5GR7 - chains A and C of the 3 polymer chains in the assembly; structure by X-ray diffraction, 2.40 A resolution.

Chain A:
Name: H-2 class I histocompatibility antigen, K-D alpha chain
Source organism: Mus musculus
Reference sequence: P01902 (HA1D_MOUSE); residues 1-274 here correspond to UniProt positions 22-295 (UniProt number = residue number + 21)
Amino-acid sequence (274 residues; row label = number of the first residue in the row):
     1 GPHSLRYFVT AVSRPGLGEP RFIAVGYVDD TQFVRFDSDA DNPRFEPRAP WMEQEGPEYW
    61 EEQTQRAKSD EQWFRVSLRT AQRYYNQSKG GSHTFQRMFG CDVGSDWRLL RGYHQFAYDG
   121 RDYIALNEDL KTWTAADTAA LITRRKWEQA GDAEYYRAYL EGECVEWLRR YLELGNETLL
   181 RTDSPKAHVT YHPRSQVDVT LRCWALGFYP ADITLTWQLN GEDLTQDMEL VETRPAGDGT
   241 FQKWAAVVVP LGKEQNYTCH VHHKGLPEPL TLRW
Construct notes: conflict H114 (Gln135 in P01902)
UniProt features mapped onto this chain:
  - glycosylation (N-linked (GlcNAc...) asparagine): N86, N176, N256
Disulfides: C101-C164, C203-C259

Chain C:
Name: MERS-CoV peptide
Amino-acid sequence (9 residues; numbered 1 to 9; the number before each row is that of its first residue):
     1 YYSIIPHSI

Interface between chain A and chain C:
Contacting residue pairs (55; chain A residue first):
  L5(A) - Y1(C)
  Y7(A) - Y1(C)  hydrogen bond (side chain-backbone)
  Y7(A) - Y2(C)  hydrogen bond (side chain-backbone)
  V9(A) - Y2(C)
  F22(A) - Y2(C)
  A24(A) - Y2(C)  hydrophobic
  F45(A) - Y2(C)  hydrophobic
  Y59(A) - Y1(C)  hydrophobic
  E62(A) - Y1(C)
  Q63(A) - Y1(C)
  Q63(A) - Y2(C)  hydrogen bond (side chain-backbone)
  R66(A) - Y1(C)
  R66(A) - Y2(C)  hydrogen bond (side chain-backbone)
  R66(A) - I4(C)
  S69(A) - I4(C)
  D70(A) - Y2(C)  hydrogen bond
  D70(A) - I4(C)
  D70(A) - I5(C)  hydrogen bond (side chain-backbone)
  W73(A) - I5(C)
  W73(A) - P6(C)
  W73(A) - H7(C)
  W73(A) - S8(C)
  F74(A) - I5(C)  hydrophobic
  V76(A) - S8(C)
  S77(A) - S8(C)
  S77(A) - I9(C)  hydrogen bond (side chain-backbone)
  T80(A) - S8(C)  hydrogen bond
  T80(A) - I9(C)
  A81(A) - I9(C)  hydrophobic
  Y84(A) - I9(C)  hydrogen bond (side chain-backbone)
  F95(A) - I9(C)  hydrophobic
  R97(A) - Y2(C)
  R97(A) - S3(C)  hydrogen bond (side chain-backbone)
  R97(A) - I4(C)
  R97(A) - I5(C)
  F99(A) - Y2(C)  hydrophobic
  F99(A) - S3(C)
  F116(A) - I5(C)  hydrophobic
  Y123(A) - I9(C)
  T143(A) - I9(C)  hydrogen bond (side chain-backbone)
  W147(A) - H7(C)
  W147(A) - S8(C)  hydrogen bond (side chain-backbone)
  W147(A) - I9(C)  hydrophobic
  A150(A) - H7(C)
  D152(A) - H7(C)  salt bridge
  Y155(A) - I4(C)  hydrogen bond (side chain-backbone)
  Y155(A) - P6(C)  hydrophobic
  Y156(A) - I4(C)
  Y156(A) - I5(C)
  Y156(A) - P6(C)
  Y159(A) - Y1(C)  hydrogen bond (side chain-backbone)
  Y159(A) - S3(C)
  E163(A) - Y1(C)
  W167(A) - Y1(C)
  Y171(A) - Y1(C)  hydrogen bond (side chain-backbone)
Also at the interface, not in a pair above, chain A (36 interface residues in all): A67, K146

Summary:
Chain A and chain C form an interface of 36 and 9 residues respectively, with 15 hydrogen bonds and 1 salt
bridge. Among the polar pairs are D152(A)-H7(C), Y7(A)-Y1(C) and Y7(A)-Y2(C).
Chain A is H-2 class I histocompatibility antigen, K-D alpha chain (Mus musculus) and chain C is MERS-CoV
peptide; the structure, Mouse MHC class I H-2Kd with a MERS-CoV-derived peptide 37-1, was determined by X-ray
diffraction, deposited together with 5GSB, 5GSX, 5GSR and 5GSV.
